Entry 6RFD (electron microscopy, 3.90 A resolution); this record covers chains A and N of the 5 polymer chains in the assembly.

[Chain A]
Protein: Tubulin alpha-1B chain
Source organism: Bos taurus
UniProt: P81947 (TBA1B_BOVIN); numbering as in UniProt; present here: 1-37, 47-441
Chain sequence (432 residues; each row starts with the number of its first residue; note: 9 numbers in that range are skipped by the numbering (no residue carries them; nothing is unmodelled there)):
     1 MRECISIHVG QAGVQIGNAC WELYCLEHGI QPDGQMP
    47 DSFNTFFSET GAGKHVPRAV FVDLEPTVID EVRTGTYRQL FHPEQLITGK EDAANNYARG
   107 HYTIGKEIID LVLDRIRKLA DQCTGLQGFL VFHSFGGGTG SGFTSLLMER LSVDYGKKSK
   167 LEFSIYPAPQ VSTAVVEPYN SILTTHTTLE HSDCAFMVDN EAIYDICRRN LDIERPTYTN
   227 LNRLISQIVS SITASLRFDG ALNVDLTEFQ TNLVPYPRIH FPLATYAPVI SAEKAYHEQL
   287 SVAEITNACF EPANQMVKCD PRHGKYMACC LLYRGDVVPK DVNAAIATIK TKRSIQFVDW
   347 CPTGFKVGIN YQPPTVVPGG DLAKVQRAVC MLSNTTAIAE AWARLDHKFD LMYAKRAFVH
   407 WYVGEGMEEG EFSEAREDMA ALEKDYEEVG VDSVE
Ligand contacts: GTP (guanosine-5'-triphosphate): Gly10, Gln11, Ala12, Gln15, Asp69, Glu71, Asp98, Asn101, Ser140, Gly142, Gly143, Gly144, Thr145, Gly146, Ile171, Thr179, Glu183, Asn206, Tyr224, Asn228, Ile231

[Chain N]
Protein: Neuronal migration protein doublecortin
Source organism: Homo sapiens
UniProt: O43602 (DCX_HUMAN); residues 44-142 here = UniProt positions 44-142
Chain sequence (99 residues; numbered 44 to 142; the number before each row is that of its first residue):
    44 QALSNEKKAK KVRFYRNGDR YFKGIVYAVS SDRFRSFDAL LADLTRSLSD NINLPQGVRY
   104 IYTIDGSRKI GSMDELEEGE SYVCSSDNFF KKVEYTKNV
Swiss-Prot annotation at these positions:
  - modified residue: Ser47 (Phosphoserine), Tyr70 (Phosphotyrosine), Ser74 (Phosphoserine), Ser90 (Phosphoserine), Ser110 (Phosphoserine), Ser115 (Phosphoserine)
  - natural variant: Ser47 (S47R: In LISX1 and SBHX), Lys50 (K50N: In SBHX), Arg59 (R59H: In SBHX; R59L: In LISX1 and SBHX), Asn60 (N60D: In LISX1), Asp62 (D62N: In LISX1 and SBHX), Gly67 (G67E: In SBHX), Ala71 (A71S: In LISX1), Arg78 (R78H: In SBH; R78L: In SBHX), Asp86 (D86H: In SBHX), Arg89 (R89G: In SBHX), Leu97 (L97R: In SBHX), Gly100 (G100A: In LISX1 and SBHX), 3 further natural variant entries in UniProt

[How chain A and chain N interact]
Residue-residue contacts (9):
  Ser158(A) with Arg78(N), hydrogen bond
  Val159(A) with Arg78(N); Ala82(N)
  Lys163(A) with Arg76(N)
  Glu196(A) with Arg78(N)
  Lys430(A) with Gln44(N)
  Asp431(A) with Gln44(N)
  Glu434(A) with Gln44(N); Ala45(N), hydrogen bond (side chain-backbone)
Other interface residues (no listed pair), chain A (11 interface residues in all): Gly162, His197, Tyr262, Pro263
Other interface residues (no listed pair), chain N (9 interface residues in all): Ser47, Phe77, Ser79, Asp86

[Summary]
11 residues of chain A face 9 of chain N across their interface, with 2 hydrogen bonds. Polar pairs include
Ser158(A)-Arg78(N) and Glu434(A)-Ala45(N). Bound to chain A: GTP.
Here chain A is Tubulin alpha-1B chain (Bos taurus) and chain N is Neuronal migration protein doublecortin
(Homo sapiens). Entry 6RFD (Cryo-EM structure of the N-terminal DC repeat (NDC) of NDC-NDC chimera (human
sequence) bound to 14-protofilament ...) was determined by electron microscopy (same publication as 6REV and
6RF2).
